Entry 8RYN (X-ray diffraction, 1.97 A resolution); this record covers chains C and D of the 5 polymer chains in the assembly.

[Chain C]
Protein: ELFSYLIEK peptide
Chain sequence (9 residues; each row starts with the number of its first residue):
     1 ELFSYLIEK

[Chain D]
Protein: TCR alpha
Source organism: Homo sapiens
Chain sequence (198 residues; row label = number of the first residue in the row):
     1 MAQEVTQIPA ALSVPEGENL VLNCSFTDSA IYNLQWFRQD PGKGLTSLLL IQSSQREQTS
    61 GRLNASLDKS SGRSTLYIAA SQPGDSATYL CAVNNAGNML TFGGGTRLMV KPHIQNPDPA
   121 VYQLRDSKSS DKSVCLFTDF DSQTNVSQSK DSDVYITDKC VLDMRSMDFK SNSAVAWSNK
   181 SDFACANAFN NSIIPEDT
Not modelled in the structure: 1, 161, 166-169, 193-198
Disulfides: Cys24-Cys91, Cys135-Cys185

[Chain C / chain D interface]
Contacting residue pairs - 6 pairs, chain C then chain D:
  Ser4(C) - Ala30(D)
  Ser4(C) - Ala96(D)
  Tyr5(C) - Tyr32(D)  hydrophobic
  Tyr5(C) - Ser53(D)
  Leu6(C) - Tyr32(D)  hydrogen bond (backbone-side chain)
  Leu6(C) - Ala96(D)  hydrophobic
Interface residues without a listed pair, chain C (4 interface residues in all): Ile7
Interface residues without a listed pair, chain D (5 interface residues in all): Ile31

[In short]
4 residues of chain C face 5 of chain D across their interface; the contacts include 1 hydrogen bond. Its one
hydrogen-bonded contact is Leu6(C)-Tyr32(D).
Here chain C is ELFSYLIEK peptide and chain D is TCR alpha (Homo sapiens). Entry 8RYN (Structure of S2 TCR in
complex with HLA-A*11:01 bound to ELFSYLIEK peptide) was determined by X-ray diffraction (same publication as
8RYM, 8RYO, 8RYP and 8RYQ).
